PDB entry 1QWS | X-ray diffraction, 1.90 A resolution | chains C and D of the 4 polymer chains in the assembly

[Chain C (and D)]
Molecule: Catalase HPII
Source organism: Escherichia coli
Notes: EC 1.11.1.6; chain D of this document is another copy of the same molecule, construct and numbering; everything in this record applies to it too
UniProt: P21179 (CATE_ECOLI); numbering as in UniProt (aligned over 1-753)
Amino-acid sequence (753 residues; numbered 1 to 753; the number before each row is that of its first residue):
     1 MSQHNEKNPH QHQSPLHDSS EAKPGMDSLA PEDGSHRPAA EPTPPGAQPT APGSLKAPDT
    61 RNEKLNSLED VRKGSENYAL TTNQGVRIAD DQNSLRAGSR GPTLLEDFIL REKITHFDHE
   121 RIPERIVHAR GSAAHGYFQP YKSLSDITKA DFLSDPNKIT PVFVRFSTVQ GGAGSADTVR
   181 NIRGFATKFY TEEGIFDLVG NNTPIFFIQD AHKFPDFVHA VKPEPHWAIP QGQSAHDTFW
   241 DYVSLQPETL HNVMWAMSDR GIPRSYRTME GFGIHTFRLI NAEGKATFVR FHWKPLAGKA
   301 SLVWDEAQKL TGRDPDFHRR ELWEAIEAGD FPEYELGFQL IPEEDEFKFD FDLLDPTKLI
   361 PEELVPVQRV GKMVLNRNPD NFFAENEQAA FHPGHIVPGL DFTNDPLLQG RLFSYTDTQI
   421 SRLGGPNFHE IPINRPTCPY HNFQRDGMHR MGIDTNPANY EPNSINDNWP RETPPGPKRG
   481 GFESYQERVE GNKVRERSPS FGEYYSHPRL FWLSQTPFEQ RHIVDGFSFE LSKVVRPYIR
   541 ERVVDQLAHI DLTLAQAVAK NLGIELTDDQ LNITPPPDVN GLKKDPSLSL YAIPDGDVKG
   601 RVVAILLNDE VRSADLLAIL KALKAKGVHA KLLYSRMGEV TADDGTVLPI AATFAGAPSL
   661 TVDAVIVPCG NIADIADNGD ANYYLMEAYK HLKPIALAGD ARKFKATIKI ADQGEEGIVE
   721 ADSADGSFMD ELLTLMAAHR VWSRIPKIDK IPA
Unresolved in the structure: 1-26
Sequence notes: engineered mutation N181 (Asp in P21179)
Metal / ion sites: heme Fe near Y415 (its only coordinating residue here)
Small-molecule neighbours: heme (HEM): R125, I126, V127, H128, R165, S167, G184, F185, A186, V199, G200, N201, F206, A211, F214, I274, H275, F391, L407, G410, R411, S414, Y415, T418, Q419, R422
From the paper describing this entry:
  - mutagenesis - V169F, V169I, D181N: decreased catalytic activity
  - mutagenesis - V169W: abolished expression
  - mutagenesis - R180A, R180K: unchanged catalytic activity
  - catalytic residues: H128 (citing earlier work)

[Chain C / chain D interface]
Contacting residue pairs (91):
  P102(C) - L104(D)  hydrophobic
  P102(C) - E106(D)
  T103(C) - L104(D)
  T103(C) - L105(D)  hydrogen bond (backbone-backbone)
  L104(C) - P102(D)  hydrophobic
  L104(C) - T103(D)
  L104(C) - L104(D)  hydrophobic
  L105(C) - T103(D)  hydrogen bond (backbone-backbone)
  L105(C) - L105(D)  hydrophobic
  E106(C) - P102(D)
  K213(C) - E461(D)  salt bridge
  K213(C) - P462(D)
  D216(C) - Y460(D)
  D216(C) - E461(D)  hydrogen bond (side chain-backbone)
  H219(C) - F443(D)  hydrogen bond (side chain-backbone)
  H219(C) - N459(D)  hydrogen bond (side chain-backbone)
  A220(C) - Y460(D)  hydrophobic
  P225(C) - P457(D)
  P225(C) - N459(D)
  T238(C) - Y460(D)
  T238(C) - I465(D)
  D241(C) - Y460(D)  hydrogen bond
  D241(C) - N463(D)
  D241(C) - S464(D)  hydrogen bond
  D241(C) - I465(D)
  Y242(C) - Y460(D)  hydrophobic
  Y242(C) - E461(D)
  Y242(C) - P462(D)
  L245(C) - P462(D)
  L245(C) - N463(D)
  L245(C) - S464(D)
  Q246(C) - P462(D)
  N404(C) - K493(D)  hydrogen bond
  F413(C) - F413(D)  hydrophobic
  F443(C) - H219(D)  hydrogen bond (backbone-side chain)
  N459(C) - H219(D)  hydrogen bond (backbone-side chain)
  N459(C) - P225(D)
  Y460(C) - D216(D)
  Y460(C) - A220(D)  hydrophobic
  Y460(C) - T238(D)
  Y460(C) - D241(D)  hydrogen bond
  Y460(C) - Y242(D)  hydrophobic
  E461(C) - K213(D)  salt bridge
  E461(C) - D216(D)  hydrogen bond (backbone-side chain)
  E461(C) - Y242(D)
  P462(C) - K213(D)
  P462(C) - Y242(D)
  P462(C) - L245(D)
  P462(C) - Q246(D)
  N463(C) - D241(D)
  N463(C) - L245(D)
  S464(C) - D241(D)  hydrogen bond
  S464(C) - L245(D)
  S464(C) - Y538(D)  hydrogen bond
  S464(C) - R542(D)
  I465(C) - T238(D)
  I465(C) - D241(D)
  I465(C) - R536(D)
  S484(C) - R495(D)  hydrogen bond
  Y485(C) - K493(D)
  Q486(C) - N492(D)
  Q486(C) - K493(D)
  Q486(C) - V494(D)
  E487(C) - G491(D)
  E487(C) - N492(D)
  E487(C) - K493(D)  salt bridge
  R488(C) - E490(D)  salt bridge
  R488(C) - G491(D)
  R488(C) - N492(D)  hydrogen bond
  V489(C) - V489(D)
  V489(C) - E490(D)
  V489(C) - G491(D)  hydrogen bond (backbone-backbone)
  V489(C) - K493(D)
  E490(C) - R488(D)  salt bridge
  E490(C) - V489(D)
  G491(C) - R488(D)
  G491(C) - V489(D)  hydrogen bond (backbone-backbone)
  N492(C) - Q486(D)
  N492(C) - E487(D)
  N492(C) - R488(D)
  K493(C) - N404(D)  hydrogen bond
  K493(C) - Y485(D)
  K493(C) - Q486(D)
  K493(C) - E487(D)  salt bridge
  K493(C) - V489(D)
  V494(C) - Q486(D)
  R495(C) - S484(D)  hydrogen bond
  R536(C) - I465(D)
  Y538(C) - S464(D)  hydrogen bond
  Y538(C) - I465(D)
  R542(C) - S464(D)
Also at the interface, not in a pair above, chain C (49 interface residues in all): L110, R111, D417, I420, Q444, R445, P457, F482, I539
Also at the interface, not in a pair above, chain D (50 interface residues in all): L110, R111, Q409, D417, I420, R445, N456, F482, I539

[Summary]
Chain C and chain D form an interface of 49 and 50 residues respectively; the contacts include 21 hydrogen
bonds and 6 salt bridges. Polar contacts include K213(C)-E461(D), E487(C)-K493(D) and R488(C)-E490(D). The
paper reports the catalytic residue H128(C); V169F, V169I and D181N of chain C reduce catalytic activity; 6
substitutions were tested in all.
Chain C and chain D are both Catalase HPII (Escherichia coli); the structure, Structure of the D181N variant
of catalase HPII from E. coli, was determined by X-ray diffraction (same publication as 1P7Y, 1P7Z, 1P80 and
1P81).
